6CUB - chains A and T of the 4 polymer chains in the assembly; structure by X-ray diffraction, 2.05 A resolution.

== Chain A ==
Name: DNA polymerase beta
Organism: Homo sapiens
Notes: EC 2.7.7.7, 4.2.99.-
UniProt: P06746 (DPOLB_HUMAN); numbering as in UniProt (aligned over 1-335)
Amino-acid sequence (335 residues; each row starts with the number of its first residue):
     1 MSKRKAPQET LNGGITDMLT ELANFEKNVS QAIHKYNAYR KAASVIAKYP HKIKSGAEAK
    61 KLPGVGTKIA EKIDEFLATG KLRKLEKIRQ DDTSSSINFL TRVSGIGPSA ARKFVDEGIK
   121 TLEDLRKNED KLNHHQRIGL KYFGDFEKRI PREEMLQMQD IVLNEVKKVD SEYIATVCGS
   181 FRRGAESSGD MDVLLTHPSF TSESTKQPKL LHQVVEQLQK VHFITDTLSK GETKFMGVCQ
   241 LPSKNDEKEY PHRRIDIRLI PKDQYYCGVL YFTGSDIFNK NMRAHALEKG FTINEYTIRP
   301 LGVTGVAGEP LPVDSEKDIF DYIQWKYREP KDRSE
Unresolved in the structure: 1-6, 205-206
Ion coordination: Na+ site 1: Lys60, Leu62, Val65 (shared with 1 residue of chain D); Na+ site 2: Thr101, Val103, Ile106 (shared with 1 residue of chain P); Mn2+ site 1: Asp190, Asp192 (together with DZ4)
Residues lining bound ligands: DZ4 (2'-deoxy-5'-O-[(R)-hydroxy{[(R)-hydroxy(phosphonooxy)phosphoryl]amino}phosphoryl]adenosine): Arg149, Gly179, Ser180, Arg183, Ser188, Gly189, Asp190, Asp192, Tyr271, Phe272, Thr273, Gly274, Ser275, Asp276, Asn279, Lys280
UniProt features mapped onto this chain:
  - region: Arg183 to Asp192 (DNA-binding)
  - active site: Lys72 (Nucleophile)
  - binding site (K(+)): Lys60, Leu62, Val65, Thr101, Val103, Ile106
  - binding site (Na(+)): Lys60, Leu62, Val65, Thr101, Val103, Ile106
  - binding site (dATP): Arg149, Ser180, Arg183, Gly189, Asp190
  - binding site (dCTP): Arg149, Ser180, Arg183, Gly189, Asp190
  - binding site (dGTP): Arg149, Ser180, Arg183, Gly189, Asp190, Asp192
  - binding site (dTTP): Arg149, Ser180, Arg183, Gly189, Asp190
  - binding site (Mg(2+)): Asp190, Asp192, Asp256
  - modified residue: Lys72 (N6-acetyllysine), Arg83 (Omega-N-methylarginine), Arg152 (Omega-N-methylarginine)
  - cross-link (Glycyl lysine isopeptide (Lys-Gly)): Lys41 (interchain with G-Cter in ubiquitin), Lys61 (interchain with G-Cter in ubiquitin), Lys81 (interchain with G-Cter in ubiquitin)
  - natural variant: Leu22 (L22P: Found in a gastric cancer sample; uncertain significance), Tyr39 (Y39C: Found in a gastric cancer sample; uncertain significance), Gly118 (G118V: Decreased DNA-directed DNA polymerase activity), Arg137 (R137Q: Decreased function in base-excision repair), Arg149 (R149I: Decreased DNA-directed DNA polymerase activity), Asp160 (D160N: Found in a gastric cancer sample; uncertain significance), Cys239 (C239R: Found in a gastric cancer sample; uncertain significance), Lys289 (K289M: Found in a colon cancer sample; uncertain significance), Asn294 (N294D: Found in a gastric cancer sample; uncertain significance), Glu295 (E295K: Found in a gastric cancer sample; uncertain significance)
  - mutagenesis: Phe25 (F25W: No effect on 5'-dRP lyase activity. Decreased ssDNA binding), His34 (H34G: Decreased 5'-dRP lyase activity. Decreased ssDNA binding), Lys35 (K35A: Decreased 5'-dRP lyase activity. Decreased ssDNA binding. Loss of 5'-dRP lyase activity; when associated with A-68 and A-72. Decreased ssDNA binding; when associated with A-68 and A-72 ...), Tyr39 (Y39F: No effect on 5'-dRP lyase activity; Y39Q: Abolishes DNA polymerase and 5'-dRP lyase activity), Lys41 (K41R: Abolishes ubiquitination; when associated with R-61 and R-81), Lys60 (K60A: Decreased 5'-dRP lyase activity. Decreased ssDNA binding), Lys61 (K61R: Abolishes ubiquitination; when associated with R-41 and R-81), Lys68 (K68A: No effect on 5'-dRP lyase activity. Decreased ssDNA binding. Loss of 5'-dRP lyase activity; when associated with A-35 and A-72. Decreased ssDNA binding; when associated with A-35 and A-72 ...), Glu71 (E71Q: No effect on 5'-dRP lyase activity. No effect on structure shown by circular dichroism. No effect on ssDNA binding), Lys72 (K72A: Severely reduced 5'-dRP lyase activity. Does not affect ssDNA binding. Loss of 5'-dRP lyase activity; when associated with A-35 and A-68. Decreased ssDNA binding ...), Glu75 (E75A: Slightly decreased 5'-dRP lyase activity. Decreased ssDNA binding. No effect on structure shown by circular dichroism), Lys81 (K81R: Abolishes ubiquitination; when associated with R-41 and R-61), 5 further mutagenesis entries in UniProt

== Chain T ==
Molecule: 16-nt DNA strand
Sequence (16 nucleotides; numbered 1 to 16; the number before each row is that of its first residue):
     1 CCGACXTCGC ATCAGC
Modified residues: F74 (8-chloro-2'-deoxyguanosine 5'-(dihydrogen phosphate)) at position 6

== Interface between chain A and chain T ==
Contacting residue pairs (15; chain A residue first):
  His34(A) - DC5(T)  stacking on the base
  His134(A) - DT12(T)  phosphate contact
  Ser229(A) - DC10(T)  phosphate contact
  Ser229(A) - DA11(T)  phosphate contact
  Lys230(A) - DC10(T)  hydrogen bond to the phosphate
  Lys230(A) - DA11(T)  hydrogen bond to the phosphate
  Gly231(A) - DC10(T)  phosphate contact
  Glu232(A) - DC10(T)  hydrogen bond to the phosphate
  Thr233(A) - DG9(T)  hydrogen bond to the phosphate
  Thr233(A) - DC10(T)  hydrogen bond to the phosphate
  Lys234(A) - DG9(T)  hydrogen bond to the base
  Lys234(A) - DC10(T)  hydrogen bond to the phosphate
  Tyr271(A) - F74_6(T)  base contact
  Tyr296(A) - DC8(T)  sugar contact
  Tyr296(A) - DG9(T)  phosphate contact
Interface residues without a listed pair, chain A (13 interface residues in all): Asn133, Leu228, Arg283

== In short ==
Chain A and chain T form an interface of 13 and 7 residues respectively, with 7 hydrogen bonds and 1 aromatic
stacking contact. Among the polar pairs are Lys234(A)-DG9(T), Lys230(A)-DC10(T) and Lys230(A)-DA11(T). Chain A
binds compound DZ4.
Here chain A is DNA polymerase beta (Homo sapiens) and chain T is a 16-nt DNA strand. Entry 6CUB (Structure of
human DNA polymerase beta complexed with 8-ClG in the template base paired with incoming ...) was determined
by X-ray diffraction.
